PDB entry 1JYC | X-ray diffraction, 2.75 A resolution | chains B and Q of the 4 polymer chains in the assembly

== Chain B ==
Name: Concanavalin-Br
Source organism: Canavalia ensiformis
Reference sequence: P55915 (CONA_CANBR); residue numbers follow UniProt; this construct covers 1-237
Amino-acid sequence (237 residues; numbered 1 to 237; the number before each row is that of its first residue):
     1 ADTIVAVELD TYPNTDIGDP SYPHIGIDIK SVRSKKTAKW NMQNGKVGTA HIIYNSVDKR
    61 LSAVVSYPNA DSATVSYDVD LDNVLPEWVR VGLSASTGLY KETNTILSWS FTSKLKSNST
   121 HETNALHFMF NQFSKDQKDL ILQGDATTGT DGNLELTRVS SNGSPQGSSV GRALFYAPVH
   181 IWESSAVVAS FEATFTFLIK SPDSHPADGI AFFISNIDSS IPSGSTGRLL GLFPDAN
Differences from the reference sequence: conflict Asp58 (Gly in P55915), Ala70 (Gly in P55915), Asp151 (Glu in P55915), Glu155 (Arg in P55915)
UniProt features mapped onto this chain:
  - binding site (Mn(2+)): Glu8, Asp10, Asp19, His24, Ser34
  - binding site (Ca(2+)): Asp10, Tyr12, Asn14, Asp19, Asp208
  - binding site (a carbohydrate): Tyr12, Leu99, Tyr100, Arg228
Metal / ion sites: Mn2+: Glu8, Asp10, Asp19, His24; Ca2+: Asp10, Tyr12, Asn14, Asp19

== Chain Q ==
Name: 15-residue peptide
Amino-acid sequence (15 residues; row label = number of the first residue in the row):
     1 RVWYPYGSYL TASGS

== How chain B and chain Q interact ==
Contacting residue pairs - 27 pairs, chain B then chain Q:
  Tyr22(B) - Ser8(Q)
  Pro23(B) - Ser8(Q)
  Lys39(B) - Ser8(Q)  hydrogen bond
  Lys39(B) - Tyr9(Q)
  Trp40(B) - Ser8(Q)
  Asn41(B) - Ser8(Q)
  Asn41(B) - Tyr9(Q)  hydrogen bond (side chain-backbone)
  Asn41(B) - Leu10(Q)
  Met42(B) - Tyr4(Q)
  Gln43(B) - Tyr4(Q)
  Gln43(B) - Gly14(Q)  hydrogen bond (side chain-backbone)
  Gln43(B) - Ser15(Q)  hydrogen bond (side chain-backbone)
  Asn44(B) - Trp3(Q)
  Asn44(B) - Tyr4(Q)
  Asn44(B) - Pro5(Q)
  Pro68(B) - Gly14(Q)  hydrogen bond (backbone-backbone)
  Asn69(B) - Ala12(Q)
  Asn69(B) - Ser13(Q)  hydrogen bond (backbone-backbone)
  Asn69(B) - Gly14(Q)
  Ala70(B) - Ala12(Q)  hydrophobic
  Ala70(B) - Ser13(Q)
  Ala70(B) - Gly14(Q)
  Asp71(B) - Thr11(Q)
  Asp71(B) - Ala12(Q)
  Ser201(B) - Trp3(Q)
  Pro202(B) - Trp3(Q)
  His205(B) - Tyr6(Q)
Also at the interface, not in a pair above, chain B (18 interface residues in all): Gly45, Ser204, Pro206
Also at the interface, not in a pair above, chain Q (13 interface residues in all): Gly7
Interface features reported in the paper:
  - pairs named by the authors: Tyr4(Q)-Asn44(B)

== Overview ==
18 residues of chain B face 13 of chain Q across their interface; the contacts include 6 hydrogen bonds. Polar
pairs include Lys39(B)-Ser8(Q), Asn41(B)-Tyr9(Q) and Gln43(B)-Gly14(Q). The authors report a contact between
Tyr4(Q) and Asn44(B).
Here chain B is Concanavalin-Br (Canavalia ensiformis) and chain Q is a 15-residue peptide. Entry 1JYC
(CONCANAVALIN A/15-mer PEPTIDE COMPLEX) was determined by X-ray diffraction together with 1JUI from the same
study.
